6UCE - chains H and C of the 3 polymer chains in the assembly; structure by X-ray diffraction, 1.38 A resolution.

== Chain H ==
Molecule: N123-VRC34_pI3 heavy chain
Source organism: Homo sapiens
Amino-acid sequence (233 residues; row label = number of the first residue in the row; a row labelled like 82A-82C holds insertion residues (82A, then the next letters in order)):
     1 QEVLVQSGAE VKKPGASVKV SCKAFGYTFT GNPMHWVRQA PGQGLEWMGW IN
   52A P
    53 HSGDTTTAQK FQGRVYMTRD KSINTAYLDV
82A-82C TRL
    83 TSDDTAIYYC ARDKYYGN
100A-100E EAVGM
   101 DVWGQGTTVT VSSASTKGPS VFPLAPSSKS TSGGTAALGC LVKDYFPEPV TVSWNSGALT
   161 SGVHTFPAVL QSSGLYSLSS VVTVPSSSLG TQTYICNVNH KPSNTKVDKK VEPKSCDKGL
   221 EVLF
Disordered / not traced: 129-133
Disulfide bonds: Cys22-Cys92, Cys140-Cys196
What the authors report for this chain:
  - mutagenesis - P33H: abolished binding to FP8v1

== Chain C ==
Molecule: HIV fusion peptide
Amino-acid sequence (8 residues; each row starts with the number of its first residue):
   512 AVGIGAVF

== Interface between chain H and chain C ==
Contacting residue pairs (28):
  Thr30(H) with Val518(C); Phe519(C), hydrogen bond (backbone-backbone)
  Gly31(H) with Val518(C)
  Pro33(H) with Ile515(C), hydrophobic
  Trp50(H) with Val513(C), hydrophobic; Gly514(C); Ile515(C)
  Asn52(H) with Ile515(C), hydrogen bond (side chain-backbone); Gly516(C); Ala517(C), hydrogen bond (side chain-backbone); Val518(C)
  His53(H) with Ala517(C); Val518(C); Phe519(C)
  Asp56(H) with Ile515(C)
  Thr57(H) with Ile515(C)
  Thr58(H) with Ile515(C)
  Tyr97(H) with Gly514(C); Ile515(C), hydrogen bond (side chain-backbone); Gly516(C), hydrogen bond (side chain-backbone); Val518(C), hydrophobic
  Asn100(H) with Gly514(C); Gly516(C); Ala517(C)
  Glu100A(H) with Ala512(C), hydrogen bond (side chain-backbone); Val513(C)
  Ala100B(H) with Ala512(C); Val513(C), hydrogen bond (backbone-backbone)
Other interface residues (no listed pair), chain H (14 interface residues in all): Ile51
The authors on this interface:
  - epitope / paratope residues, chain C: Val513(C), Ile515(C), Gly516(C)
  - hot spots on chain C (mutagenesis) - V513A, I515A, G516A: decreased binding to N123-VRC34_pI3 heavy chain (chain H)

== In short ==
14 residues of chain H face 8 of chain C across their interface, with 7 hydrogen bonds. Polar pairs include
Asn52(H)-Ile515(C), Asn52(H)-Ala517(C) and Tyr97(H)-Ile515(C). From the paper: V513A, I515A and G516A of chain
C reduce binding to N123-VRC34_pI3 heavy chain (chain H); epitope/paratope residues Val513(C), Ile515(C) and
Gly516(C).
Chain H is N123-VRC34_pI3 heavy chain (Homo sapiens) and chain C is HIV fusion peptide; the structure,
N123-VRC34_pI3 HIV neutralizing antibody in complex with HIV fusion peptide residue 512-519, was determined by
X-ray diffraction, deposited together with 6UBI and 6UCF.
